PDB entry 7UMM | electron microscopy, 3.36 A resolution | chains A and L of the 9 polymer chains in the assembly

[Chain A]
Name: Hemagglutinin
Source organism: Influenza A virus (A/Solomon Islands/3/2006(H1N1))
Reference sequence: A7Y8I1 (A7Y8I1_9INFA); residues 9-523 here correspond to UniProt positions 18-532 (UniProt number = residue number + 9)
Sequence (523 residues; each row starts with the number of its first residue):
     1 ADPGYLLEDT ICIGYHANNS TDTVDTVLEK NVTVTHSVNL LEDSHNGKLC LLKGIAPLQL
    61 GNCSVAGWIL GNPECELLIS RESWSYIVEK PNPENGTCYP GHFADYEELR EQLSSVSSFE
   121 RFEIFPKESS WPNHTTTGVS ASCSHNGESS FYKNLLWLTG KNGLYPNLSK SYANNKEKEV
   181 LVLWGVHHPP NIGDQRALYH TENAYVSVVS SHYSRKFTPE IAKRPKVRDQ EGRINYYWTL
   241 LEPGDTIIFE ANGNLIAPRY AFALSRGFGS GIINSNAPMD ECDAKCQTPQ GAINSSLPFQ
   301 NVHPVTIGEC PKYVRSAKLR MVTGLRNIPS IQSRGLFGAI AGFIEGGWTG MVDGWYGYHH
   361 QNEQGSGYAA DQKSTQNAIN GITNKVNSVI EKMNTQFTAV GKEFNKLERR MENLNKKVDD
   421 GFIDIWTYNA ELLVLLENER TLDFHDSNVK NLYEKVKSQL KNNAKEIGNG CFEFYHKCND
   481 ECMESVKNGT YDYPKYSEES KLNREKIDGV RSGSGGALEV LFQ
Unresolved in the structure: 1-32, 327-396, 444-523
Differences from the reference sequence: expression tag (1-8); conflict T201 (Lys210 in A7Y8I1), R511 (Lys520 in A7Y8I1), S512 (Leu521 in A7Y8I1), G513 (Glu522 in A7Y8I1), G515 (Met524 in A7Y8I1), A517 (Val526 in A7Y8I1), L518 (Tyr527 in A7Y8I1), E519 (Gln528 in A7Y8I1), V520 (Ile529 in A7Y8I1), F522 (Ala531 in A7Y8I1), Q523 (Ile532 in A7Y8I1)
Disulfide bonds: C50-C282, C63-C75, C98-C143, C286-C310
Glycans and other covalent adducts: N-acetylglucosamine (NAG) linked to N62, N95, N133

[Chain L]
Name: ab109 Fab light chain
Source organism: Mus musculus
Notes: antibody fragment or engineered binder
Sequence (218 residues; each row starts with the number of its first residue):
     1 DIVMTQSPAS LAVSLGQRAT ISCRASKSVS TSGYSYIHWY QQKPGQPPKL LIYLATNLES
    61 GVPARFSGSG SGTDFTLNIH PVEEEDAATY YCQHSRDTPY TFGGGTKLEI KRTVAAPSVF
   121 IFPPSDEQLK SGTASVVCLL NNFYPREAKV QWKVDNALQS GNSQESVTEQ DSKDSTYSLS
   181 STLTLSKADY EKHKVYACEV THQGLSSPVT KSFNRGEC
Disulfide bonds: C23-C92, C138-C198

[Chain A / chain L interface]
Residue-residue contacts - 22 pairs, chain A then chain L:
  T135(A) with S32(L); G33(L)
  T159(A) with T31(L); S32(L)
  G160(A) with S32(L), hydrogen bond (backbone-side chain)
  K161(A) with S32(L)
  N162(A) with Y34(L), hydrogen bond (backbone-side chain)
  G163(A) with Y34(L), hydrogen bond (backbone-side chain)
  N191(A) with D97(L), hydrogen bond; T98(L), hydrogen bond
  G193(A) with R96(L); D97(L); T98(L)
  D194(A) with R96(L), salt bridge; D97(L)
  R196(A) with Y100(L)
  A197(A) with S32(L); Y36(L), hydrogen bond (backbone-side chain); R96(L)
  L198(A) with R96(L)
  H200(A) with S32(L), hydrogen bond; Y36(L)
Interface residues without a listed pair, chain A (14 interface residues in all): I192
Interface features reported in the paper:
  - epitope / paratope residues, chain L: R96(L)

[Summary]
The interface between chain A and chain L involves 14 residues on one side and 9 on the other; the contacts
include 7 hydrogen bonds and 1 salt bridge. Polar pairs include D194(A)-R96(L), G160(A)-S32(L) and
N162(A)-Y34(L). Covalently linked N-acetylglucosamine: at N62(A), N95(A) and N133(A). From the paper: the
epitope/paratope residue R96(L).
Chain A is Hemagglutinin (Influenza A virus (A/Solomon Islands/3/2006(H1N1))) and chain L is ab109 Fab light
chain (Mus musculus); the structure, H1 Solomon Islands 2006 hemagglutinin in complex with Ab109, was
determined by electron microscopy.
